PDB entry 7SEM | X-ray diffraction, 2.20 A resolution | chains B and C of the 3 polymer chains in the assembly

[Chain B]
Protein: MPE8 Fab heavy chain
From: Homo sapiens
Notes: antibody fragment or engineered binder
Chain sequence (228 residues; row label = number of the first residue in the row; a row labelled like 82A-82C holds insertion residues (82A, then the next letters in order)):
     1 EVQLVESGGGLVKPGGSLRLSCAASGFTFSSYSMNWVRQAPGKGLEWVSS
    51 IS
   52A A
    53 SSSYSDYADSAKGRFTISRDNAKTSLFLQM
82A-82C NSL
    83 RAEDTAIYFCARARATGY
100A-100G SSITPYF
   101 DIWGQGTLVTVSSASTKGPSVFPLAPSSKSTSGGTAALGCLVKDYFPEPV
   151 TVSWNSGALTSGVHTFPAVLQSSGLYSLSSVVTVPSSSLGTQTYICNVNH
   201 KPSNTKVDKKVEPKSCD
Not modelled in the structure: 128-136, 191-192, 215-217
Disulfide bonds: Cys-22/Cys-92, Cys-140/Cys-196

[Chain C]
Protein: MPE8 Fab light chain
From: Homo sapiens
Notes: antibody fragment or engineered binder
Chain sequence (216 residues; each row starts with the number of its first residue; note: 1 number in that range is skipped by the numbering (no residue carries it; nothing is unmodelled there); a row labelled like 27A-27C holds insertion residues (27A, then the next letters in order)):
     1 QSVVTQPPS
    11 VSGAPGQRVTISCTGSS
27A-27C SNI
    28 GAGYDVHWYQQLPGTAPKLLIYDNNNRPSGVPDRFSASKSGTSASLAITG
    78 LQAEDEADYYCQSYDRSL
   95A S
    96 GVFGTGTKVTV
  106A L
   107 GQPKAAPSVTLFPPSSEELQANKATLVCLISDFYPGAVTVAWKADSSPVK
   157 AGVETTTPSKQSNNKYAASSYLSLTPEQWKSHKSYSCQVTHEGSTVEKTV
   207 APTECS
Not modelled in the structure: 1, 149-155, 209-212
Disulfide bonds: Cys-23/Cys-88, Cys-134/Cys-193

[Interface between chain B and chain C]
Residue-residue contacts (76):
  Val-37(B) / Phe-98(C)  hydrophobic
  Gln-39(B) / Gln-38(C)  hydrogen bond
  Gln-39(B) / Tyr-87(C)  hydrogen bond
  Lys-43(B) / Tyr-87(C)  hydrogen bond (backbone-side chain)
  Gly-44(B) / Tyr-87(C)
  Leu-45(B) / Pro-44(C)  hydrophobic
  Leu-45(B) / Tyr-87(C)
  Leu-45(B) / Phe-98(C)
  Trp-47(B) / Leu-95(C)
  Trp-47(B) / Ser-95A(C)
  Trp-47(B) / Gly-96(C)
  Trp-47(B) / Phe-98(C)
  Asp-58(B) / Tyr-91(C)
  Asp-58(B) / Ser-95A(C)  hydrogen bond
  Phe-91(B) / Ala-43(C)  hydrophobic
  Thr-98(B) / Asp-50(C)  hydrogen bond
  Ser-100A(B) / Asp-32(C)  hydrogen bond
  Ser-100B(B) / Gly-30(C)
  Ser-100B(B) / Asp-32(C)  hydrogen bond
  Ile-100C(B) / Tyr-31(C)
  Thr-100D(B) / Tyr-31(C)
  Thr-100D(B) / Asp-32(C)  hydrogen bond (side chain-backbone)
  Thr-100D(B) / His-34(C)  hydrogen bond (backbone-side chain)
  Thr-100D(B) / Tyr-91(C)
  Pro-100E(B) / His-34(C)
  Pro-100E(B) / Gln-89(C)  hydrogen bond (backbone-side chain)
  Pro-100E(B) / Tyr-91(C)
  Tyr-100F(B) / His-34(C)
  Tyr-100F(B) / Tyr-36(C)
  Tyr-100F(B) / Leu-46(C)  hydrophobic
  Tyr-100F(B) / Tyr-49(C)  hydrophobic
  Tyr-100F(B) / Gln-89(C)
  Phe-100G(B) / Tyr-36(C)  hydrogen bond (backbone-side chain)
  Phe-100G(B) / Leu-46(C)
  Phe-100G(B) / Phe-98(C)  hydrophobic
  Asp-101(B) / Leu-46(C)
  Trp-103(B) / Tyr-36(C)
  Trp-103(B) / Ala-43(C)  hydrophobic
  Trp-103(B) / Pro-44(C)
  Trp-103(B) / Phe-98(C)  hydrophobic
  Gly-104(B) / Ala-43(C)
  Gln-105(B) / Gly-41(C)
  Gln-105(B) / Ala-43(C)
  Phe-122(B) / Ser-121(C)
  Phe-122(B) / Glu-124(C)
  Phe-122(B) / Lys-129(C)
  Pro-123(B) / Ser-121(C)
  Pro-123(B) / Glu-123(C)
  Leu-124(B) / Phe-118(C)  hydrophobic
  Leu-124(B) / Val-133(C)  hydrophobic
  Ala-125(B) / Phe-118(C)
  Ala-137(B) / Thr-116(C)
  Ala-137(B) / Phe-118(C)
  Leu-141(B) / Thr-131(C)
  Leu-141(B) / Val-133(C)  hydrophobic
  Leu-141(B) / Tyr-177(C)  hydrophobic
  Lys-143(B) / Lys-129(C)
  Lys-143(B) / Thr-131(C)
  Asp-144(B) / Lys-129(C)  salt bridge
  His-164(B) / Ser-165(C)
  His-164(B) / Gln-167(C)
  His-164(B) / Ala-173(C)
  Phe-166(B) / Leu-135(C)  hydrophobic
  Phe-166(B) / Ala-173(C)
  Phe-166(B) / Ala-174(C)
  Phe-166(B) / Ser-175(C)
  Pro-167(B) / Thr-162(C)
  Pro-167(B) / Ser-165(C)
  Val-169(B) / Glu-160(C)
  Val-169(B) / Thr-162(C)
  Val-169(B) / Tyr-177(C)  hydrophobic
  Leu-170(B) / Glu-160(C)
  Leu-178(B) / Tyr-177(C)
  Ser-179(B) / Tyr-177(C)  hydrogen bond
  Val-181(B) / Leu-135(C)  hydrophobic
  Lys-209(B) / Glu-123(C)  salt bridge
Interface residues without a listed pair, chain B (44 interface residues in all): Glu-46, Asp-61, Pro-126, Leu-138, Gly-139, Gln-171, Lys-214
Interface residues without a listed pair, chain C (43 interface residues in all): Thr-42, Ser-90, Pro-119, Ala-127, Ile-136, Thr-163, Lys-166

[In short]
44 residues of chain B face 43 of chain C across their interface; the contacts include 12 hydrogen bonds and 2
salt bridges. Polar pairs include Asp-144(B)/Lys-129(C), Lys-209(B)/Glu-123(C) and Gln-39(B)/Gln-38(C).
Chain B is MPE8 Fab heavy chain and chain C is MPE8 Fab light chain, both from Homo sapiens; the structure,
Structure-based design of prefusion-stabilized human metapneumovirus fusion proteins, was determined by X-ray
diffraction together with 7SEJ from the same study.
